Entry 4ATX (electron microscopy, 8.20 A resolution (very low resolution: no residue pairs are listed; an interface is given only as per-side residue counts)); this record covers chains A and C of the 3 polymer chains in the assembly.

[Chain A]
Name: Tubulin beta-2B chain
Organism: Bos taurus
Notes: EC 3.6.5.6
Reference sequence: Q6B856 (TBB2B_BOVIN); the author numbering skips numbers that UniProt does not, so the offset changes along the chain: 1-44 = UniProt 1-44; 47-360 = UniProt 45-358; 369-455 = UniProt 359-445
Chain sequence (445 residues; row label = number of the first residue in the row; note: 10 numbers in that range are skipped by the numbering (no residue carries them; nothing is unmodelled there)):
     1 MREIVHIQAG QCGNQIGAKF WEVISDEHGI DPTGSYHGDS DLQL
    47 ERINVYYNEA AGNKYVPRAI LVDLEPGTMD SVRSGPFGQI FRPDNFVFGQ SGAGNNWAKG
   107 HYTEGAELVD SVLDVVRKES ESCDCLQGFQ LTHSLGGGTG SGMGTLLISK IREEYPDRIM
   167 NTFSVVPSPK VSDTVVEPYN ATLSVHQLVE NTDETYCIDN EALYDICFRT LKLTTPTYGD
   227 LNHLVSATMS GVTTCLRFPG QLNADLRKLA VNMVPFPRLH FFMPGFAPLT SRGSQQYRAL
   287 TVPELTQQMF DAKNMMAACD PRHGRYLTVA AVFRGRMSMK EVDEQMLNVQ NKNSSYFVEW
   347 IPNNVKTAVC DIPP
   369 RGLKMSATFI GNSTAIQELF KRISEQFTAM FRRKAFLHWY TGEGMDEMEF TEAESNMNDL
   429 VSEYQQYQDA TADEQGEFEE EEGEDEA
Not modelled in the structure: 1, 438-455
Differences from the reference sequence: conflict Ala-57 (Thr55 in Q6B856), Val-172 (Met170 in Q6B856), Ala-298 (Ser296 in Q6B856), Val-318 (Ile316 in Q6B856)
Residues lining bound ligands: GDP (guanosine-5'-diphosphate): Gly-10, Gln-11, Cys-12, Gln-15, Ile-16, Ala-99, Asn-101, Ser-140, Gly-142, Gly-143, Gly-144, Thr-145, Gly-146, Val-171, Asp-179, Thr-180, Glu-183, Asn-206, Tyr-224, Leu-227, Asn-228
UniProt features mapped onto this chain:
  - motif: Met-1 to Ile-4 (MREI motif)
  - binding site (GTP): Gln-11, Glu-71, Ser-140, Gly-144, Thr-145, Gly-146, Asn-206, Asn-228
  - binding site (Mg(2+)): Glu-71
  - modified residue: Ser-40 (Phosphoserine), Lys-60 (N6-acetyllysine), Ser-174 (Phosphoserine), Thr-287 (Phosphothreonine), Thr-292 (Phosphothreonine), Arg-320 (Omega-N-methylarginine), Glu-448 (5-glutamyl polyglutamate)
  - cross-link (Glycyl lysine isopeptide (Lys-Gly)): Lys-60 (interchain with G-Cter in ubiquitin), Lys-326 (interchain with G-Cter in ubiquitin)

[Chain C]
Name: Kinesin-1 heavy chain
Organism: Rattus norvegicus
Notes: EC 3.6.4.4; fragment: motor domain, residues 1-340
Reference sequence: Q2PQA9 (KINH_RAT); numbering as in UniProt (aligned over 1-340)
Chain sequence (340 residues; row label = number of the first residue in the row):
     1 MADPAECNIK VMCRFRPLNE SEVNRGDKYV AKFQGEDTVM IASKPYAFDR VFQSSTSQEQ
    61 VYNDCAKKIV KDVLEGYNGT IFAYGQTSSG KNHTMEGKLH DPEGMGIIPR IVQDIFNYIY
   121 SMDENLEFHI KVSYFEIYLD KIRDLLDVSK TNLSVHEDKN RVPYVKGCTE RFVCSPDEVM
   181 DTIDEGKSNR HVAVTNMNEH SSRSHSIFLI NVKQENTQTE QKLSGKLYLV DLAGSEKVSK
   241 TGAEGAVLDE AKNINKSLSA LGNVISALAE GSTYVPYRDS KMTRILQDSL GGNCRTTIVI
   301 CCSPSSYNES ETKSTLLFGQ RAKTIKNTVC VNVELTAEQW
Not modelled in the structure: 1-2, 237-254, 331-340
Differences from the reference sequence: engineered mutation Asn-92 (Thr in Q2PQA9)
UniProt features mapped onto this chain:
  - modified residue: Ala-2 (N-acetylalanine)
  - cross-link: Lys-213 (Glycyl lysine isopeptide (Lys-Gly) (interchain with G-Cter in SUMO2))

[How chain A and chain C interact]
At this resolution (8 A) residue pairs are not listed: 6 residues of chain A and 4 of chain C lie at the interface.

[Summary]
6 residues of chain A face 4 of chain C across their interface. Chain A binds GDP. UniProt lists 8 GTP-binding
residues and Mg2+-binding residue Glu-71(A) on chain A.
Here chain A is Tubulin beta-2B chain (Bos taurus) and chain C is Kinesin-1 heavy chain (Rattus norvegicus).
Entry 4ATX (Rigor kinesin motor domain with an ordered neck-linker, docked on tubulin dimer, modelled into the
8A ...) was determined by electron microscopy, deposited together with 4ATU.
